Entry 6LZN (X-ray diffraction, 1.50 A resolution); this record covers chain A.

== Chain A ==
Protein: Thermolysin
From: Bacillus thermoproteolyticus
Notes: EC 3.4.24.27
UniProt: P00800 (THER_BACTH); residues 1-316 here correspond to UniProt positions 233-548 (UniProt number = residue number + 232)
Sequence (316 residues; each row starts with the number of its first residue):
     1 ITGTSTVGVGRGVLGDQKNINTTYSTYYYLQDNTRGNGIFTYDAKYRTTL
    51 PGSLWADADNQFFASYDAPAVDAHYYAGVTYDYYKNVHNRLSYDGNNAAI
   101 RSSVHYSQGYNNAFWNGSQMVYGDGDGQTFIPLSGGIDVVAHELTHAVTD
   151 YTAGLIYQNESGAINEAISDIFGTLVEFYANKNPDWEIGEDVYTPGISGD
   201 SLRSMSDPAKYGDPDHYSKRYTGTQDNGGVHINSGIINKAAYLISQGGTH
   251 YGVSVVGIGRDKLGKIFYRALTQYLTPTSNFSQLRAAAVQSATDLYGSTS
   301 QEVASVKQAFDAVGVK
UniProt features mapped onto this chain:
  - active site: E143, H231 (Proton donor)
  - binding site (Ca(2+)): D57, D59, Q61, D138, E177, N183, D185, E187, E190, Y193, T194, I197, D200
  - binding site (Zn(2+)): H142, H146, E166
Bound ions: Ca2+ site 1: D57, D59, Q61; Ca2+ site 2: D138, E177, D185, E187, E190; Zn2+: H142, H146, E166; Ca2+ site 3: Y193, T194, I197, D200
Residues lining bound ligands:
  - isoleucine / lysine: N111, N112, A113, F130, L133, V139, H142, E143, E166, I188, L202, R203, D226, H231
  - N-propanol (POL): G3, T4, S5

== Summary ==
Ligands of chain A: N-propanol and isoleucine / lysine. D57, D59 and Q61 form the Ca2+ site 1. D138, E177,
D185, E187 and E190 coordinate Ca2+ site 2. UniProt lists active-site residues E143 and H231, 13 Ca2+-binding
residues and 3 Zn2+-binding residues.
Chain A is Thermolysin (Bacillus thermoproteolyticus); the structure, Thermolysin, was determined by X-ray
diffraction together with 6LZO from the same study.
